PDB entry 3M4J | X-ray diffraction, 2.20 A resolution | chain A

# Chain A
Protein: N-acetylornithine carbamoyltransferase
From: Xanthomonas campestris pv. campestris
Notes: EC 2.1.3.9
Reference sequence: Q8P8J2 (AOTC_XANCP); residues 1-339 here = UniProt positions 1-339
Chain sequence (359 residues; row label = number of the first residue in the row; numbers below 1 keep their minus sign (Met-19 is residue -19)):
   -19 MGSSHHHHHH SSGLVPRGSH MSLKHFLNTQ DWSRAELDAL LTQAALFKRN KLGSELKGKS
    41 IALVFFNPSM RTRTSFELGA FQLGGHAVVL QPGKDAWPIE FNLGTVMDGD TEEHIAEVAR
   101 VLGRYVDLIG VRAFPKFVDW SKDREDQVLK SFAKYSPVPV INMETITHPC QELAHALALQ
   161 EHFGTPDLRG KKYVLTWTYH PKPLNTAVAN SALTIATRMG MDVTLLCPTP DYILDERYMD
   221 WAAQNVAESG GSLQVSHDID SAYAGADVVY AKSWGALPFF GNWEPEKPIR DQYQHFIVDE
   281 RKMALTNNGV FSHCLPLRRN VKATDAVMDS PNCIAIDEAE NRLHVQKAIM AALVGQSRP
Disordered / not traced: -19 to 2, 335-339
Construct notes: expression tag (-19 to 0)
Modified residues: Lys302 (lysine nz-carboxylic acid; KCX)
Residues lining bound ligands: PALAO (PA9; N~2~-acetyl-N~5~-(phosphonoacetyl)-L-ornithine): Pro48, Ser49, Met50, Arg51, Thr52, Trp77, Glu92, Arg112, Phe114, Glu144, His148, Gln151, Leu184, Asn185, Val188, Lys252, Cys294, Leu295, Pro296, Lys302, Arg322
Swiss-Prot annotation at these positions:
  - binding site (carbamoyl phosphate): Ser49 to Thr52, Trp77, Arg112, His148 to Gln151, Cys294, Leu295, Arg322
  - binding site (N(2)-acetyl-L-ornithine): Glu144, Lys252, Leu295
  - site: Glu92 (Key residue in conferring substrate specificity for N-acetyl-L-ornithine versus N-succinyl-L-ornithine)
  - modified residue: Lys302 (N6-carboxylysine)
  - mutagenesis: Glu92 (E92A/P/S/V: Generates an enzyme capable of carbamoylation of N-succinyl-L-ornithine while losing its ability to use N-acetyl-L-ornithine as substrate, thus converting it from a N-acetylornithine ...), Lys302 (K302A/E/R: Significant decrease in enzymatic activity)

# Overview
Chain A binds PALAO. From UniProt: 13 carbamoyl phosphate-binding residues, 3 N(2)-acetyl-L-ornithine-binding
residues and 2 mutagenesis sites.
Chain A is N-acetylornithine carbamoyltransferase (Xanthomonas campestris pv. campestris); the structure,
Crystal structure of N-acetyl-L-ornithine transcarbamylase complexed with PALAO, was determined by X-ray
diffraction, deposited together with 3M4N, 3M5C and 3M5D.
